Entry 7WNL (X-ray diffraction, 1.51 A resolution); this record covers chains A and B.

== Chain A (and B) ==
Protein: Superoxide dismutase
Source organism: Staphylococcus equorum
Notes: EC 1.15.1.1; chain B of this document is another copy of the same molecule, construct and numbering; everything in this record applies to it too
Reference sequence: A0A1E5TT85 (A0A1E5TT85_9STAP); residue numbers follow UniProt; this construct covers 1-199
Amino-acid sequence (205 residues; each row starts with the number of its first residue):
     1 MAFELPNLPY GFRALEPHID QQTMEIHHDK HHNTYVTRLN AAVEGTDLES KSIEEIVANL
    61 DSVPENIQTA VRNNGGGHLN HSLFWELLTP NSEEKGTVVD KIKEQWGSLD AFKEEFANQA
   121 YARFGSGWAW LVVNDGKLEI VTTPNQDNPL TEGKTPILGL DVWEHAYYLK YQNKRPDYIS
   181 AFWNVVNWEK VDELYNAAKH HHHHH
Disordered / not traced: 1, 200-205 (chain B: 1, 203-205)
Construct notes: engineered mutation Arg-13 (Asp in A0A1E5TT85), Arg-38 (Lys in A0A1E5TT85), Tyr-121 (Ala in A0A1E5TT85); expression tag (200-205)
Metal / ion sites: Mn2+: His-27, His-81, Asp-161, His-165

== How chain A and chain B interact ==
Residue-residue contacts - 41 pairs, chain A then chain B:
  Ile-26(A) with Tyr-168(B); Gln-172(B); Asn-173(B)
  Lys-30(A) with Asn-173(B)
  His-31(A) with Glu-164(B); Tyr-168(B), hydrogen bond; Asn-173(B)
  Tyr-35(A) with Phe-124(B), hydrophobic
  Arg-38(A) with Tyr-121(B), hydrogen bond
  Asn-73(A) with Phe-124(B)
  Tyr-121(A) with Arg-38(B), hydrogen bond
  Phe-124(A) with Tyr-35(B), hydrophobic; Asn-73(B); Gln-146(B); Trp-163(B), hydrophobic
  Gly-125(A) with Ser-126(B); Asn-145(B); Trp-163(B)
  Ser-126(A) with Gly-125(B); Ser-126(B), hydrogen bond
  Asn-145(A) with Phe-124(B); Gly-125(B)
  Gln-146(A) with Phe-124(B)
  Trp-163(A) with Phe-124(B), hydrophobic; Gly-125(B); Glu-164(B)
  Glu-164(A) with His-31(B); Trp-163(B); Glu-164(B), hydrogen bond (backbone-side chain); His-165(B), salt bridge
  His-165(A) with Glu-164(B), salt bridge; Tyr-168(B)
  Tyr-168(A) with Ile-26(B); His-31(B), hydrogen bond; His-165(B); Leu-169(B)
  Leu-169(A) with Tyr-168(B)
  Gln-172(A) with Ile-26(B)
  Asn-173(A) with Ile-26(B); Lys-30(B); His-31(B)
Other interface residues (no listed pair), chain A (20 interface residues in all): Gln-22

== In short ==
Chain A and chain B form an interface of 20 and 19 residues respectively, with 6 hydrogen bonds and 2 salt
bridges. Polar contacts include Glu-164(A)/His-165(B), His-31(A)/Tyr-168(B) and Arg-38(A)/Tyr-121(B).
His-27(A), His-81(A), Asp-161(A) and His-165(A) form the Mn2+ site.
Chain A and chain B are both Superoxide dismutase (Staphylococcus equorum); the structure, Crystal structure
of a mutant Staphylococcus equorum manganese superoxide dismutase K38R and A121Y, was determined by X-ray
diffraction together with 7W6W from the same study.
